Entry 4MCP (X-ray diffraction, 1.65 A resolution); this record covers chain A.

# Chain A
Name: Glutamate carboxypeptidase 2
Organism: Homo sapiens
Notes: EC 3.4.17.21
Reference sequence: Q04609 (FOLH1_HUMAN); residue numbers follow UniProt; this construct covers 44-750
Amino-acid sequence (757 residues; row label = number of the first residue in the row; numbers below 1 keep their minus sign (Met-6 is residue -6)):
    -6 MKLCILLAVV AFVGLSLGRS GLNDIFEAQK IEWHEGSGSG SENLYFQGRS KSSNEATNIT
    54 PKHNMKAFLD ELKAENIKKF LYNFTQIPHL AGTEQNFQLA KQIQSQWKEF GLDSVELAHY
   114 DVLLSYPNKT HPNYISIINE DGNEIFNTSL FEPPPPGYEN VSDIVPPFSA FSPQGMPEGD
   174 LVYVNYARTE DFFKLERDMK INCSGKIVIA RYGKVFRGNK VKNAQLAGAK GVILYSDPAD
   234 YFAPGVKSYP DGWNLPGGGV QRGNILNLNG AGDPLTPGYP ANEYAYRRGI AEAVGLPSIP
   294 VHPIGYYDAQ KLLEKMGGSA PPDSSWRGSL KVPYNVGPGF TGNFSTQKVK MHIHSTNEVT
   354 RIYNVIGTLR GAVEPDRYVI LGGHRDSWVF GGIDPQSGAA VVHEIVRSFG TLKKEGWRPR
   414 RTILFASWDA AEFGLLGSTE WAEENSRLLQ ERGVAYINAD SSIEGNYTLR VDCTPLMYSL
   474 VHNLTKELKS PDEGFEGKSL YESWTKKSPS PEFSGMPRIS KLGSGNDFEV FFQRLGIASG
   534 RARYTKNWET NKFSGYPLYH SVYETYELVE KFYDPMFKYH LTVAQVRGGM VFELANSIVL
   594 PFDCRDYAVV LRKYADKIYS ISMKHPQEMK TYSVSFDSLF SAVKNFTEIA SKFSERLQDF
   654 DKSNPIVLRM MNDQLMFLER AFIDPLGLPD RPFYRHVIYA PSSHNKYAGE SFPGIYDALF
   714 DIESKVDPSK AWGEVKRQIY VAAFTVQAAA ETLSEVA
Not modelled in the structure: -6 to 55, 654-655
Glycans and other covalent adducts: N-acetylglucosamine (NAG) linked to Asn76, Asn121, Asn140, Asn195, Asn459, Asn476; glycan linked to Asn638
Sequence notes: initiating methionine (-6); expression tag (-5 to 43); engineered mutation Ala424 (Glu in Q04609)
Ion coordination: Ca2+: Thr269, Tyr272, Glu433, Glu436; Zn2+ site 1: His377, Asp387, Asp453; Zn2+ site 2: Asp387, Glu425, His553 (together with 28Z)
Small-molecule neighbours: 28Z (N-(4-{[(2-amino-4-oxo-3,4-dihydropteridin-6-yl)methyl]amino}benzoyl)-L-gamma-glutamyl-L-glutamic acid): Phe209, Arg210, Gly256, Asn257, Asp387, Ala424, Glu425, Gly427, Leu428, Asp453, Glu457, Arg463, Arg511, Ser517, Gly518, Asn519, Arg534, Arg536, Thr538, Lys539, Trp541, Ser547, Gly548, Tyr552, His553, Lys699, Tyr700
Swiss-Prot annotation at these positions:
  - active site (Charge relay system): Ser628, Asp666, His689
  - binding site (substrate): Arg210, Asn257, Ser517, Gly518, Asn519, Arg534 to Arg536, Tyr552, His553, Lys699, Tyr700
  - binding site (Ca(2+)): Thr269, Tyr272, Glu433, Glu436
  - binding site (Zn(2+)): His377, Asp387, Glu425, Asp453, His553
  - glycosylation (N-linked (GlcNAc...) asparagine): Asn51, Asn76, Asn121, Asn140, Asn153, Asn195, Asn336, Asn459, Asn476, Asn638
  - natural variant: His475 (H475Y: Correlates with lower folate and higher homocysteine levels)
  - mutagenesis: Asn51 (N51A: Loss of glycosylation. Reduces enzyme activity), Asn76 (N76A: Loss of glycosylation. Reduces enzyme activity), Asn121 (N121A: Loss of glycosylation. Severely reduced enzyme activity), Asn140 (N140A: Loss of glycosylation. Severely reduced enzyme activity), Asn153 (N153A: Loss of glycosylation. Severely reduced enzyme activity), Asn195 (N195A: Loss of glycosylation. Severely reduced enzyme activity), Asn336 (N336A: Loss of glycosylation. Reduces enzyme activity), His377 (H377A/G/Q: Complete loss of activity), Asp379 (D379E/N: Complete loss of activity), Asp387 (D387E/L: Complete loss of activity; D387N: No effect on enzyme activity), Pro388 (P388A: No effect on enzyme activity), Glu425 (E425Q/D: Complete loss of activity), 6 further mutagenesis entries in UniProt
From the paper describing this entry:
  - Zn2+ coordination: His377, Asp387, Glu425, Asp453, His553 (citing earlier work)
  - binding site for 28Z: Arg463, Gly518, Arg534, Arg536, Trp541, Tyr552, His553, Tyr700
  - mutagenesis - R463L, W541A: decreased binding to ARM-P4
  - mutagenesis - W541A: decreased binding to ARM-P8
  - mutagenesis - R463L, R511L, W541A: unchanged catalytic activity on polyglutamyl-folate
  - mutagenesis - R463L, R511L, W541A: increased binding to NAAG
  - mutagenesis - H475Y: unchanged catalytic activity
  - mutagenesis - H475Y: unchanged stability
  - mutagenesis - E424A: abolished catalytic activity (citing earlier work)

# Summary
Bound to chain A: compound 28Z. N-acetylglucosamine is covalently linked to Asn76, Asn121, Asn140, Asn195,
Asn459 and Asn476 and 1 more. From the paper: a binding site for 28Z at Arg463, Gly518 and Arg534 among
others; R463L, R511L and W541A increase binding to NAAG; 5 substitutions were tested in all.
Chain A is Glutamate carboxypeptidase 2 (Homo sapiens); the structure, A high resolution structure of human
glutamate carboxypeptidase II (GCPII) in complex with folyl-gamma-L-glutamic acid (pteroyldi-gamma-L-glutamic
..., was determined by X-ray diffraction, deposited together with 4MCQ, 4MCR and 4MCS.
